PDB entry 2VGB | X-ray diffraction, 2.73 A resolution | chains C and D of the 4 polymer chains in the assembly

[Chain C (and D)]
Protein: Pyruvate kinase isozymes R/L
Organism: Homo sapiens
Notes: EC 2.7.1.40; chain D of this document is another copy of the same molecule, construct and numbering; everything in this record applies to it too
Reference sequence: P30613 (KPYR_HUMAN); residues 47-574 here = UniProt positions 47-574
Chain sequence (528 residues; row label = number of the first residue in the row):
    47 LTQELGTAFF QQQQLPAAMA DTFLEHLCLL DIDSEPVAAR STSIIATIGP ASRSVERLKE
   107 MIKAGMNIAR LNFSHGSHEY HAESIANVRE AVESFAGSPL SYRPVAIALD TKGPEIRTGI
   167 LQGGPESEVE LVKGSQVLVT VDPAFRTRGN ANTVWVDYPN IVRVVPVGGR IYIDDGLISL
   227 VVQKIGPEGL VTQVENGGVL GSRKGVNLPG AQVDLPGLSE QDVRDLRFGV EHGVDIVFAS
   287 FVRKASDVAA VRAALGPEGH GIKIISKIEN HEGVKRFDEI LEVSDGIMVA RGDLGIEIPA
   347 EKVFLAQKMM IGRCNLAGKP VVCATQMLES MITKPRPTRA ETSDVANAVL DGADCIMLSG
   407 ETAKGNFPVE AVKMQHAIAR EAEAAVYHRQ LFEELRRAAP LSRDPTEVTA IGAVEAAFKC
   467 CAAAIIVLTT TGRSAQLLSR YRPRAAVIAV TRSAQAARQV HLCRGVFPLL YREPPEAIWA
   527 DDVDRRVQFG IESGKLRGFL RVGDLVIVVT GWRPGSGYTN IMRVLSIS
Unresolved in the structure: 47-56, 574 (chain D: 47-56, 167-171, 574)
Curated features (UniProtKB/Swiss-Prot):
  - binding site (substrate): Arg-116, Lys-313, Gly-338, Asp-339, Thr-371
  - binding site (ATP): Asn-118 to His-121, Arg-163, Lys-250
  - binding site (K(+)): Asn-118, Ser-120, Asp-156, Thr-157
  - binding site (Mn(2+)): Glu-315, Asp-339
  - binding site (beta-D-fructose 1,6-bisphosphate): Thr-475 to Ser-480, Trp-525, Arg-532, Arg-559 to Tyr-564
  - site: Lys-313 (Transition state stabilizer)
  - modified residue: Ser-292 (Phosphoserine)
  - natural variant: Thr-48 to Thr-53 (deletion: In CNSHA2), Leu-73 (L73P: In CNSHA2), Ser-80 (S80P: In CNSHA2), Arg-86 (R86P: In CNSHA2), Ile-90 (I90N: In CNSHA2), Gly-95 (G95R: In CNSHA2), Met-107 (M107T: In CNSHA2), Gly-111 (G111R: In CNSHA2), Ala-115 (A115P: In CNSHA2), Ser-120 (S120F: In CNSHA2), Ser-130 (S130Y: In CNSHA2), Ile-131 (deletion: In CNSHA2), 77 further natural variant entries in UniProt
Metal / ion sites: K+: Asn-118, Asp-156, Thr-157 (together with 2-phosphoglycolic acid); Mn2+: Glu-315, Asp-339 (together with 2-phosphoglycolic acid)
Small-molecule neighbours:
  - 1,6-di-O-phosphono-beta-D-fructofuranose (FBP): Leu-474, Thr-475, Thr-476, Thr-477, Gly-478, Arg-479, Ser-480, Trp-525, Arg-532, Thr-556, Gly-557, Trp-558, Arg-559, Pro-560, Gly-561, Ser-562, Gly-563, Tyr-564, Thr-565
  - 2-phosphoglycolic acid (PGA): Arg-116, Asn-118, Asp-156, Lys-313, Glu-315, Met-334, Ala-336, Arg-337, Gly-338, Asp-339, Thr-371
Reported in the primary citation:
  - binding site for 2-phosphoglycolic acid: Arg-116, Gly-338, Asp-339, Thr-371
  - binding site for 1,6-di-O-phosphono-beta-D-fructofuranose: Thr-475 to Arg-479, Ser-480, Arg-532, Gly-557 to Asn-566
  - disease-associated variants - G332S (9-fold), G364D (3-fold): decreased catalytic activity
  - disease-associated variants - G332S, G364D, R504L, R532W: decreased stability
  - contacts within the chain: Ser-389/Asp-390 (hydrogen bond)
  - disease-associated variants - D390N: abolished catalytic activity
  - disease-associated variants - D390N: unchanged stability
  - disease-associated variants - R532W: abolished binding to 1,6-di-O-phosphono-beta-D-fructofuranose
  - mutagenesis - G332S (9-fold), G364D (3-fold), R486W: decreased catalytic activity
  - mutagenesis - G332S, G364D, R504L, R532W: decreased stability
  - disease-associated variants - G332S, G364D, D390N, R486W, R504L, R532W (citing earlier work)
  - mutagenesis - R486W: increased stability
  - mutagenesis - D390N: abolished catalytic activity
  - mutagenesis - D390N: unchanged stability
  - mutagenesis - R532W: abolished binding to 1,6-di-O-phosphono-beta-D-fructofuranose

[Interface between chain C and chain D]
Residue-residue contacts (62; chain C residue first):
  Asp-67(C) / Arg-443(D)  hydrogen bond (backbone-side chain)
  Arg-435(C) / Arg-443(D)
  Glu-439(C) / Glu-439(D)
  Glu-439(C) / Arg-443(D)  salt bridge
  Arg-442(C) / Glu-439(D)
  Arg-442(C) / Arg-442(D)
  Arg-442(C) / Glu-461(D)  salt bridge
  Arg-443(C) / Asp-67(D)  hydrogen bond (side chain-backbone)
  Arg-443(C) / Arg-435(D)
  Arg-443(C) / Glu-439(D)  salt bridge
  Ala-445(C) / Lys-465(D)
  Pro-446(C) / Lys-465(D)  hydrogen bond (backbone-side chain)
  Leu-447(C) / Lys-465(D)
  Leu-447(C) / Cys-467(D)  hydrophobic
  Ser-448(C) / Lys-465(D)  hydrogen bond (backbone-backbone)
  Ser-448(C) / Cys-466(D)
  Arg-449(C) / Cys-466(D)  hydrogen bond (side chain-backbone)
  Arg-449(C) / Gly-549(D)  hydrogen bond (side chain-backbone)
  Arg-449(C) / Asp-550(D)
  Arg-449(C) / Leu-551(D)
  Pro-451(C) / Val-570(D)  hydrophobic
  Val-454(C) / Ala-462(D)
  Val-454(C) / Val-570(D)  hydrophobic
  Thr-455(C) / Val-570(D)
  Ile-457(C) / Glu-461(D)
  Ile-457(C) / Lys-465(D)
  Gly-458(C) / Gly-458(D)
  Glu-461(C) / Arg-442(D)  salt bridge
  Glu-461(C) / Ile-457(D)
  Glu-461(C) / Glu-461(D)
  Ala-462(C) / Val-454(D)
  Lys-465(C) / Ala-445(D)  hydrogen bond (side chain-backbone)
  Lys-465(C) / Pro-446(D)  hydrogen bond (side chain-backbone)
  Lys-465(C) / Leu-447(D)
  Lys-465(C) / Ser-448(D)  hydrogen bond (backbone-backbone)
  Lys-465(C) / Ile-457(D)
  Lys-465(C) / Tyr-487(D)  hydrogen bond
  Cys-466(C) / Ser-448(D)
  Cys-466(C) / Arg-449(D)  hydrogen bond (backbone-side chain)
  Cys-466(C) / Val-454(D)  hydrophobic
  Cys-467(C) / Leu-447(D)  hydrophobic
  Tyr-487(C) / Lys-465(D)  hydrogen bond
  Gly-549(C) / Arg-449(D)  hydrogen bond (backbone-side chain)
  Asp-550(C) / Arg-449(D)
  Leu-551(C) / Arg-449(D)
  Asn-566(C) / Met-568(D)
  Asn-566(C) / Arg-569(D)
  Asn-566(C) / Val-570(D)  hydrogen bond (side chain-backbone)
  Asn-566(C) / Leu-571(D)
  Ile-567(C) / Ile-567(D)  hydrophobic
  Ile-567(C) / Met-568(D)
  Ile-567(C) / Arg-569(D)
  Met-568(C) / Asn-566(D)
  Met-568(C) / Ile-567(D)
  Met-568(C) / Met-568(D)  hydrogen bond (backbone-backbone)
  Arg-569(C) / Asn-566(D)
  Arg-569(C) / Ile-567(D)
  Val-570(C) / Pro-451(D)  hydrophobic
  Val-570(C) / Val-454(D)  hydrophobic
  Val-570(C) / Thr-455(D)
  Val-570(C) / Asn-566(D)  hydrogen bond (backbone-side chain)
  Leu-571(C) / Asn-566(D)
Also at the interface, not in a pair above, chain C (33 interface residues in all): Glu-453, Phe-464, Ile-553
Also at the interface, not in a pair above, chain D (33 interface residues in all): Glu-453, Phe-464, Ile-553

[Summary]
The chain C/chain D interface involves 33 residues from each chain; the contacts include 16 hydrogen bonds and
4 salt bridges. Polar pairs include Glu-439(C)/Arg-443(D), Arg-442(C)/Glu-461(D) and Asp-67(C)/Arg-443(D). The
paper reports a binding site for 2-phosphoglycolic acid at Arg-116(C), Gly-338(C) and Asp-339(C) among others;
G332S, G364D and R504L of chain C, among others, reduce stability; 6 substitutions were tested in all.
Both chains are Pyruvate kinase isozymes R/L (Homo sapiens). Entry 2VGB (Human erythrocyte pyruvate kinase)
was determined by X-ray diffraction together with 2VGF, 2VGG and 2VGI from the same study.
